PDB entry 8F2B | electron microscopy, 2.00 A resolution | chains B and N of the 7 polymer chains in the assembly

== Chain B ==
Name: Guanine nucleotide-binding protein G(I)/G(S)/G(T) subunit beta-1
Source organism: Homo sapiens
UniProtKB: P62873 (GBB1_HUMAN); numbering as in UniProt (aligned over 2-340)
Sequence (350 residues; row label = number of the first residue in the row; numbers below 1 keep their minus sign (Met-9 is residue -9)):
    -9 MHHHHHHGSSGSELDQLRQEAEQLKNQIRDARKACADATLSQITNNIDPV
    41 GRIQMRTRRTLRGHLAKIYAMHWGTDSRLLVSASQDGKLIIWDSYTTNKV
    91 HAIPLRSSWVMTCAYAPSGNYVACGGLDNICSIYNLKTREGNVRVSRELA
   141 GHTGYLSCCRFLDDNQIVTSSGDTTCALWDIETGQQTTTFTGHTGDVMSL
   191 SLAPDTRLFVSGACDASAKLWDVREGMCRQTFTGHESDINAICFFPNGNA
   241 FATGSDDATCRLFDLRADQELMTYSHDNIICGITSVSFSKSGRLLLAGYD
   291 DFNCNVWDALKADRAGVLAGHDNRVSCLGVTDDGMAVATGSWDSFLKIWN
Disordered / not traced: -9 to 1
Differences from the reference sequence: expression tag (-9 to 1)
Swiss-Prot annotation at these positions:
  - modified residue: Ser2 (N-acetylserine), His266 (Phosphohistidine)
  - natural variant: Leu30 (L30F: In MRD42; uncertain significance), Arg52 (R52G: In MRD42), Gly64 (G64V: In MRD42), Asp76 (D76E: In MRD42; D76G: In MRD42), Gly77 (G77S: In MRD42), Lys78 (K78R: In MRD42), Ile80 (I80N: In MRD42; I80T: In MRD42), His91 (H91R: In MRD42; uncertain significance), Ala92 (A92T: In MRD42), Pro94 (P94S: In MRD42), Leu95 (L95P: In MRD42), Arg96 (R96L: In MRD42), 5 further natural variant entries in UniProt

== Chain N ==
Name: nanobody 35
Source organism: Lama glama
Notes: antibody fragment or engineered binder
Sequence (138 residues; each row starts with the number of its first residue):
     1 QVQLQESGGGLVQPGGSLRLSCAASGFTFSNYKMNWVRQAPGKGLEWVSD
    51 ISQSGASISYTGSVKGRFTISRDNAKNTLYLQMNSLKPEDTAVYYCARCP
   101 APFTRDCFDVTSTTYAYRGQGTQVTVSSHHHHHHEPEA
Disordered / not traced: 129-138
Disulfides: Cys22-Cys96, Cys99-Cys107

== Interface between chain B and chain N ==
Pairs across the interface (18):
  Arg8(B) with Gln120(N), hydrogen bond
  Lys15(B) with Gln1(N), hydrogen bond
  Cys204(B) with Tyr117(N), hydrogen bond (backbone-side chain)
  Asp205(B) with Ala116(N); Tyr117(N)
  Ala206(B) with Tyr117(N)
  Thr223(B) with Gln1(N)
  Glu226(B) with Val2(N); Gly26(N); Phe27(N); Thr28(N), hydrogen bond (side chain-backbone); Tyr32(N); Arg98(N), hydrogen bond (backbone-side chain)
  Ser227(B) with Pro100(N), hydrogen bond (side chain-backbone); Ala101(N); Tyr117(N)
  Asp228(B) with Tyr117(N), hydrogen bond
  Asp246(B) with Pro102(N)
Also at the interface, not in a pair above, chain B (15 interface residues in all): Thr184, Gly224, His225, Asp247, Ile270
Also at the interface, not in a pair above, chain N (16 interface residues in all): Gln3, Phe103, Thr114

== Overview ==
The interface between chain B and chain N involves 15 residues on one side and 16 on the other; the contacts
include 7 hydrogen bonds. Polar pairs include Arg8(B)-Gln120(N), Lys15(B)-Gln1(N) and Cys204(B)-Tyr117(N).
Here chain B is Guanine nucleotide-binding protein G(I)/G(S)/G(T) subunit beta-1 (Homo sapiens) and chain N is
nanobody 35 (Lama glama). Entry 8F2B (Amylin 3 Receptor in complex with Gs and Pramlintide analogue peptide
San45) was determined by electron microscopy, deposited together with 8F0J, 8F0K and 8F2A.
